4PJH - chains A and B of the 4 polymer chains in the assembly; structure by X-ray diffraction, 2.00 A resolution.

# Chain A
Name: Major histocompatibility complex class I-related gene protein
Organism: Homo sapiens
UniProt: Q95460 (HMR1_HUMAN); residues 1-270 here correspond to UniProt positions 23-292 (UniProt number = residue number + 22)
Sequence (271 residues; each row starts with the number of its first residue; numbering starts at 0):
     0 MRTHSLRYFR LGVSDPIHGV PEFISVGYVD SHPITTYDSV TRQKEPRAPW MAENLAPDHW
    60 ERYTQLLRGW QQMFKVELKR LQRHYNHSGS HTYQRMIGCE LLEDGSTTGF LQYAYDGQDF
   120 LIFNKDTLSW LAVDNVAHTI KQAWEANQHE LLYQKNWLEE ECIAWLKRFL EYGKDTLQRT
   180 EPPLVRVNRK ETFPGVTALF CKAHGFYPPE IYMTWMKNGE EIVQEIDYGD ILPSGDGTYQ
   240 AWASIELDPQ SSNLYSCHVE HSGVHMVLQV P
Unresolved in the structure: 0, 18, 247-252, 270
Disulfide bonds: C98-C161, C200-C256
Glycans and other covalent adducts: Acetyl 6-formylpterin (30W) linked to K43
Construct notes: initiating methionine (0); engineered mutation S261 (Cys283 in Q95460)
Ligand contacts: Acetyl 6-formylpterin (30W; N-(6-formyl-4-oxo-3,4-dihydropteridin-2-yl)acetamide): Y7, R9, T34, Y62, L66, W69, R94, I96, Y152, W156
Curated features (UniProtKB/Swiss-Prot):
  - binding site (5-(2-oxoethylideneamino)-6-(D-ribitylamino)uracil): R9, S24, K43, R94, Y152, Q153
  - binding site (5-(2-oxopropylideneamino)-6-(D-ribitylamino)uracil): R9, S24, K43, R94, Y152, Q153
  - binding site (7-hydroxy-6-methyl-8-(1-D-ribityl)lumazine): R9, S24, K43, R94, Y152, Q153
  - binding site (8-(9H-purin-6-yl)-2-oxa-8-azabicyclo[3.3.1]nona-3,6-diene-4,6-dicarbaldehyde): R9, K43, H58, R94
  - binding site (2-amino-4-oxopteridine-6-carbaldehyde): K43
  - binding site (pyridoxal): K43
  - glycosylation: N85 (N-linked (GlcNAc...) asparagine)

# Chain B
Name: Beta-2-microglobulin
Organism: Homo sapiens
UniProt: P61769 (B2MG_HUMAN); residues 1-99 here correspond to UniProt positions 21-119 (UniProt number = residue number + 20)
Sequence (100 residues; row label = number of the first residue in the row; numbering starts at 0):
     0 MIQRTPKIQV YSRHPAENGK SNFLNCYVSG FHPSDIEVDL LKNGERIEKV EHSDLSFSKD
    60 WSFYLLYYTE FTPTEKDEYA CRVNHVTLSQ PKIVKWDRDM
Unresolved in the structure: 99
Disulfide bonds: C25-C80
Construct notes: initiating methionine (0)
Metal / ion sites: Na+: N83, H84, L87
Curated features (UniProtKB/Swiss-Prot):
  - modified residue: Q2 (Pyrrolidone carboxylic acid)
  - glycosylation: I1 (N-linked (Glc) (glycation) isoleucine), K19 (N-linked (Glc) (glycation) lysine), K41 (N-linked (Glc) (glycation) lysine), K48 (N-linked (Glc) (glycation) lysine), K58 (N-linked (Glc) (glycation) lysine), K91 (N-linked (Glc) (glycation) lysine), K94 (N-linked (Glc) (glycation) lysine)

# Interface between chain A and chain B
Pairs across the interface - 47 pairs, chain A then chain B:
  F8(A) with F56(B), hydrophobic; S57(B)
  L10(A) with S33(B); F56(B), hydrophobic
  V19(A) with D34(B)
  I23(A) with F56(B), hydrophobic
  V25(A) with F56(B), hydrophobic
  Y27(A) with S55(B); F56(B), hydrogen bond (side chain-backbone)
  R46(A) with D53(B), salt bridge
  H90(A) with M0(B)
  T91(A) with H31(B)
  Q93(A) with H31(B), hydrogen bond; W60(B), hydrogen bond (side chain-backbone); F62(B)
  R94(A) with W60(B)
  M95(A) with K58(B); W60(B)
  Q111(A) with W60(B)
  Y112(A) with W60(B)
  A113(A) with W60(B), hydrophobic
  D115(A) with M0(B); I1(B); H31(B)
  G116(A) with R3(B), hydrogen bond (backbone-side chain); H31(B); D59(B); W60(B)
  Q117(A) with I1(B)
  D118(A) with W60(B), hydrogen bond
  R185(A) with P14(B)
  H203(A) with P14(B)
  D229(A) with K6(B), salt bridge; Q8(B), hydrogen bond
  L231(A) with Q8(B); Y10(B); Y26(B), hydrophobic
  P232(A) with Y10(B), hydrogen bond (backbone-side chain); Y26(B), hydrophobic
  S233(A) with R12(B), hydrogen bond (backbone-side chain); N24(B), hydrogen bond (backbone-side chain)
  G234(A) with R12(B), hydrogen bond (backbone-side chain); L65(B)
  D235(A) with R12(B)
  Q239(A) with Y10(B); S11(B); R12(B)
Also at the interface, not in a pair above, chain A (31 interface residues in all): R6, S89, K201
Also at the interface, not in a pair above, chain B (28 interface residues in all): H13, P32, L54, Y63, D98

# Summary
31 residues of chain A and 28 residues of chain B are in contact; the contacts include 10 hydrogen bonds and 2
salt bridges. Polar pairs include R46(A)-D53(B), D229(A)-K6(B) and Y27(A)-F56(B). Covalently linked Acetyl
6-formylpterin: at K43(A).
Chain A is Major histocompatibility complex class I-related gene protein and chain B is Beta-2-microglobulin,
both from Homo sapiens; the structure, Structure of human MR1-Ac-6-FP in complex with human MAIT B-G8 TCR, was
determined by X-ray diffraction, deposited together with 4PJ5, 4PJ7, 4PJ8, 4PJ9, 4PJA, 4PJB and 7 further
entries.
